PDB entry 5I48 | X-ray diffraction, 1.50 A resolution | chains A and D of the 4 polymer chains in the assembly

== Chain A (and D) ==
Protein: L-asparaginase
Source organism: Dickeya chrysanthemi
Notes: EC 3.5.1.1; chain D of this document is another copy of the same molecule, construct and numbering; everything in this record applies to it too
UniProt: P06608 (ASPG_DICCH); residues 2-327 here correspond to UniProt positions 23-348 (UniProt number = residue number + 21)
Amino-acid sequence (328 residues; row label = number of the first residue in the row; numbering starts at 0):
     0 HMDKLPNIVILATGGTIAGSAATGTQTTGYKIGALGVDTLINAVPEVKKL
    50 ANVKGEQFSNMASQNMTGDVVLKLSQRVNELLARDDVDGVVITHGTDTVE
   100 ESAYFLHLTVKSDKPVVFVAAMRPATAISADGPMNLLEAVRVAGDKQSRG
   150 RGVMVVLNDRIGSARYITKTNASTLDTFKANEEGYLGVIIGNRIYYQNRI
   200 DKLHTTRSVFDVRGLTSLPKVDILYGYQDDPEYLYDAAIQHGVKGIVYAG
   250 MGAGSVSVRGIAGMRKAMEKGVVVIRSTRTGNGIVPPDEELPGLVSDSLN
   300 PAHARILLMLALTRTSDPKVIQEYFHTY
Not modelled in the structure: 0-3
Sequence notes: expression tag (0-1); engineered mutation Ile31 (Ala52 in P06608), Gln63 (Glu84 in P06608)
Ligand contacts: aspartic acid (ASP): Gly14, Thr15, Tyr29, Ile31, Met60, Ala61, Ser62, Gln63, Gly94, Thr95, Asp96, Ala120, Met121, Lys168
What the authors report for this chain:
  - conformationally variable residues (order/disorder transition): Gly18 to Leu34
  - mutagenesis - A31I/E63Q: increased binding to Asn
  - mutagenesis - A31I/E63Q, E63Q, E63Q/S254N, S254N: decreased catalytic activity on l-glutaminase
  - mutagenesis - A31I/E63Q, S254N: decreased catalytic activity on l-asparaginase
  - catalytic residues: Thr15, Thr95 (citing earlier work)
  - catalytic residues: Thr12 to Thr15, Ser62, His93 to Thr97, Lys168 (by similarity / conservation)
  - mutagenesis - E63Q, E63Q/S254Q: unchanged catalytic activity on l-asparaginase
  - mutagenesis - E63Q/S254N (4-fold): decreased binding to Asn
  - mutagenesis - E63Q/S254Q: decreased binding to Gln

== How chain A and chain D interact ==
Residue-residue contacts (49; chain A residue first):
  Arg150(A) - Asp200(D)  salt bridge
  Arg159(A) - Glu181(D)  salt bridge
  Tyr165(A) - Gln196(D)  hydrogen bond (side chain-backbone)
  Tyr165(A) - Asn197(D)
  Glu181(A) - Arg159(D)  salt bridge
  Glu181(A) - Gly183(D)
  Glu181(A) - Tyr184(D)  hydrogen bond (backbone-backbone)
  Glu181(A) - Gln196(D)  hydrogen bond (backbone-side chain)
  Glu182(A) - Glu182(D)
  Glu182(A) - Gly183(D)
  Glu182(A) - Gln196(D)
  Glu182(A) - Asn197(D)  hydrogen bond (backbone-side chain)
  Gly183(A) - Glu181(D)
  Gly183(A) - Glu182(D)
  Gly183(A) - Gly183(D)
  Tyr184(A) - Glu181(D)  hydrogen bond (backbone-backbone)
  Val187(A) - Glu181(D)
  Val187(A) - Ile283(D)  hydrophobic
  Ile189(A) - Ile283(D)  hydrophobic
  Arg192(A) - His325(D)
  Tyr194(A) - Ile283(D)  hydrophobic
  Tyr194(A) - Pro286(D)
  Tyr194(A) - Asp296(D)
  Tyr195(A) - Asp200(D)
  Tyr195(A) - Lys201(D)
  Gln196(A) - Tyr165(D)  hydrogen bond (backbone-side chain)
  Gln196(A) - Glu181(D)  hydrogen bond (side chain-backbone)
  Gln196(A) - Glu182(D)
  Gln196(A) - Ile199(D)
  Gln196(A) - Asp200(D)  hydrogen bond (backbone-backbone)
  Asn197(A) - Glu182(D)  hydrogen bond (side chain-backbone)
  Asn197(A) - Asn197(D)
  Asn197(A) - Arg198(D)
  Asn197(A) - Asp200(D)
  Arg198(A) - Asn197(D)
  Arg198(A) - Arg198(D)  hydrogen bond (backbone-backbone)
  Arg198(A) - Asp200(D)  salt bridge
  Ile199(A) - Gln196(D)
  Asp200(A) - Arg150(D)  salt bridge
  Asp200(A) - Tyr195(D)
  Asp200(A) - Gln196(D)  hydrogen bond (backbone-backbone)
  Asp200(A) - Arg198(D)  salt bridge
  Lys201(A) - Tyr195(D)
  Ile283(A) - Val187(D)  hydrophobic
  Ile283(A) - Ile189(D)  hydrophobic
  Ile283(A) - Tyr194(D)
  Pro286(A) - Tyr194(D)
  Asp296(A) - Tyr194(D)
  His325(A) - Arg192(D)
Interface residues without a listed pair, chain A (23 interface residues in all): Pro285
Interface residues without a listed pair, chain D (23 interface residues in all): Pro285

== In short ==
The chain A/chain D interface involves 23 residues from each chain, with 11 hydrogen bonds and 6 salt bridges.
Polar pairs include Arg150(A)-Asp200(D), Arg159(A)-Glu181(D) and Arg198(A)-Asp200(D). From the paper:
catalytic residues Thr15(A), Thr95(A) and Thr12(A) among others; A31I/E63Q, E63Q and E63Q/S254N of chain A,
among others, reduce catalytic activity on l-glutaminase; 5 substitutions were tested in all.
Chain A and chain D are both L-asparaginase (Dickeya chrysanthemi); the structure, Erwinia chrysanthemi
L-asparaginase A31I + E63Q mutation + Aspartic acid, was determined by X-ray diffraction together with 5I3Z
and 5I4B from the same study.
